7KU3 - chain A; structure by X-ray diffraction, 2.00 A resolution.

Chain A:
Name: Chymotrypsinogen A
From: Bos taurus
Notes: EC 3.4.21.1
UniProt: P00766 (CTRA_BOVIN); residue numbers follow UniProt; this construct covers 1-245
Chain sequence (245 residues; row label = number of the first residue in the row):
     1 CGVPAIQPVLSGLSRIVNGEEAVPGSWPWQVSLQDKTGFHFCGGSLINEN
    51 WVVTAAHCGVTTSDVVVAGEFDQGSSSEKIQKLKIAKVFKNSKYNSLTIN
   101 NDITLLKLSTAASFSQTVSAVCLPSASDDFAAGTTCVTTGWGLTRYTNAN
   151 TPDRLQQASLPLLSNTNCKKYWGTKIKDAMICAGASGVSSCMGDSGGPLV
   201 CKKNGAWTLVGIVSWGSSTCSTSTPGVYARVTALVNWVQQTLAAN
Disordered / not traced: 147-150
Cystine bridges: C1-C122, C42-C58, C136-C201, C168-C182, C191-C220
UniProt features mapped onto this chain:
  - active site (Charge relay system): H57, D102, S195
From the paper describing this entry:
  - conformationally variable residues (loop rearrangement): T139 to Y146

Overview:
From UniProt: 3 active-site residues. The paper reports conformational variability at T139.
Chain A is Chymotrypsinogen A (Bos taurus); the structure, Data clustering and dynamics of chymotrypsinogen
cluster 141 (cyan) structure, was determined by X-ray diffraction (same publication as 7KTY, 7KTZ, 7KU0, 7KU1
and 7KU2).
